PDB entry 8SNB | electron microscopy, 3.30 A resolution | chains 3T and ME of the 454 polymer chains in the assembly

Chain 3T:
Name: CFAP276
From: Strongylocentrotus purpuratus
Reference sequence: A0A7M7RBR2 (A0A7M7RBR2_STRPU); residue numbers follow UniProt; this construct covers 1-172
Chain sequence (172 residues; each row starts with the number of its first residue):
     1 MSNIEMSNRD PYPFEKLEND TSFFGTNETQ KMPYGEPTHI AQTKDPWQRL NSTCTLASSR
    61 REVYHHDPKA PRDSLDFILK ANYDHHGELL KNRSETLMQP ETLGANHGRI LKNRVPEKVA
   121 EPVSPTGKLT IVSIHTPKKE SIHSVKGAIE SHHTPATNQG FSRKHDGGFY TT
Unresolved in the structure: 1-6, 172

Chain ME:
Name: Tubulin alpha chain
From: Strongylocentrotus purpuratus
Reference sequence: A0A7M7RGW6 (A0A7M7RGW6_STRPU); numbering as in UniProt (aligned over 1-451)
Chain sequence (451 residues; each row starts with the number of its first residue):
     1 MRECISIHVG QAGVQIGNAC WELYCLEHGI QPDGQMPSDK TIGGGDDSFN TFFSETGAGK
    61 HVPRAVFVDL EPTVVDEVRT GTYRQLFHPE QLITGKEDAA NNYARGHYTI GKEIVDLVLD
   121 RIRKLADQCT GLQGFLIFHS FGGGTGSGFA SLLMERLSVD YGKKSKLEFA IYPAPQISTA
   181 VVEPYNTILT THTTLEHSDC AFMVDNEAIY DICRRNLDIE RPTYTNLNRL IAQIVSSITA
   241 SLRFDGALNV DLTEFQTNLV PYPRIHFPLA TYAPVISAEK AYHEQLSVAE ITNACFEPAN
   301 QMVKCDPRHG KYMACCMLYR GDVVPKDVNA AIATIKTKRT IQFVDWCPTG FKVGINYQPP
   361 TVVPGGDLAK VQRAVCMLSN TTAIAEAWAR LDHKFDLMYA KRAFVHWYVG EGMEEGEFSE
   421 AREDLAALEK DYEEVGVDSV EGEAEEEGEE Y
Unresolved in the structure: 438-451
Ion coordination: Mg2+: Glu71 (together with GTP)

Chain 3T / chain ME interface:
Pairs across the interface (89; chain 3T residue first):
  Tyr12(3T) - Asn329(ME)
  Tyr12(3T) - Ala333(ME)
  Pro13(3T) - Lys326(ME)
  Asn19(3T) - Thr337(ME)  hydrogen bond
  Asp20(3T) - Thr337(ME)
  Asp20(3T) - Lys338(ME)
  Asp20(3T) - Arg339(ME)  hydrogen bond (side chain-backbone)
  Thr21(3T) - Thr337(ME)
  Phe24(3T) - Arg339(ME)
  Asn27(3T) - Arg339(ME)
  Pro46(3T) - Glu434(ME)
  Trp47(3T) - Tyr262(ME)
  Trp47(3T) - Trp346(ME)
  Trp47(3T) - Val435(ME)  hydrogen bond (side chain-backbone)
  Trp47(3T) - Val437(ME)
  Arg49(3T) - Asp431(ME)  salt bridge
  Leu50(3T) - Tyr262(ME)  hydrophobic
  Leu50(3T) - Pro263(ME)
  Leu50(3T) - Ile265(ME)  hydrophobic
  Leu50(3T) - Asp431(ME)
  Leu50(3T) - Val435(ME)  hydrophobic
  Asn51(3T) - Tyr262(ME)
  Thr53(3T) - Pro263(ME)
  Thr53(3T) - Arg264(ME)
  Cys54(3T) - Pro263(ME)  hydrophobic
  Thr55(3T) - Leu195(ME)
  Thr55(3T) - Glu196(ME)
  Thr55(3T) - Pro263(ME)
  Thr55(3T) - Arg264(ME)
  Leu56(3T) - Glu196(ME)
  Leu56(3T) - His197(ME)
  Ala57(3T) - Glu196(ME)
  Ala57(3T) - Asp199(ME)
  Ser58(3T) - Pro263(ME)
  Arg60(3T) - Ser158(ME)  hydrogen bond
  Arg60(3T) - Val159(ME)
  Arg60(3T) - Gly162(ME)
  Arg60(3T) - Lys163(ME)  hydrogen bond (backbone-side chain)
  Arg60(3T) - His197(ME)
  Arg61(3T) - Gly162(ME)
  Arg61(3T) - Lys164(ME)  hydrogen bond (side chain-backbone)
  Arg61(3T) - Ser165(ME)
  Arg61(3T) - Gln256(ME)  hydrogen bond
  His65(3T) - Lys163(ME)  hydrogen bond (backbone-side chain)
  Ala70(3T) - Val159(ME)
  Ala70(3T) - Asp160(ME)
  Pro71(3T) - Arg123(ME)  hydrogen bond (backbone-side chain)
  Arg72(3T) - Arg123(ME)  hydrogen bond (backbone-side chain)
  Arg72(3T) - Asp127(ME)
  Asp73(3T) - Arg123(ME)
  Asp73(3T) - Asp127(ME)
  Ser74(3T) - Asp120(ME)  hydrogen bond
  Ser74(3T) - Arg123(ME)
  Ser74(3T) - Lys124(ME)
  Ser74(3T) - Asp127(ME)  hydrogen bond (backbone-side chain)
  Phe77(3T) - Asp116(ME)
  Phe77(3T) - Leu119(ME)  hydrophobic
  Phe77(3T) - Asp120(ME)
  Ile78(3T) - Asp120(ME)
  Arg93(3T) - Leu117(ME)
  Ser94(3T) - Glu113(ME)
  Ser94(3T) - Leu117(ME)
  Leu97(3T) - Asp116(ME)
  Leu97(3T) - Leu117(ME)  hydrophobic
  Leu97(3T) - Asp120(ME)
  Met98(3T) - Asp116(ME)
  Gln99(3T) - Asp116(ME)  hydrogen bond (backbone-side chain)
  Gln99(3T) - Arg156(ME)
  Glu101(3T) - Arg156(ME)  salt bridge
  Thr102(3T) - Lys112(ME)  hydrogen bond (backbone-side chain)
  Thr102(3T) - Val115(ME)
  Thr102(3T) - Asp116(ME)
  Thr102(3T) - Arg156(ME)
  Arg109(3T) - Val159(ME)  hydrogen bond (side chain-backbone)
  Arg109(3T) - Asp160(ME)  salt bridge
  Leu111(3T) - Glu155(ME)
  Leu111(3T) - Arg156(ME)
  Leu111(3T) - Val159(ME)  hydrophobic
  Leu111(3T) - His197(ME)  hydrogen bond (backbone-side chain)
  Lys112(3T) - Glu155(ME)  salt bridge
  Lys112(3T) - His192(ME)
  Lys112(3T) - Thr193(ME)
  Asn113(3T) - His192(ME)
  Asn113(3T) - Glu196(ME)  hydrogen bond
  Arg114(3T) - His192(ME)  hydrogen bond
  Arg114(3T) - Glu417(ME)  salt bridge
  Arg114(3T) - Glu420(ME)  salt bridge
  Arg114(3T) - Ala421(ME)
  Arg114(3T) - Asp424(ME)  salt bridge
Other interface residues (no listed pair), chain 3T (43 interface residues in all): Leu17, Glu62, Ile110
Other interface residues (no listed pair), chain ME (52 interface residues in all): Glu90, Ile114, Ser198, Thr253, His266, Ala330, Thr334

Summary:
The interface between chain 3T and chain ME involves 43 residues on one side and 52 on the other; the contacts
include 18 hydrogen bonds and 7 salt bridges. Polar pairs include Arg49(3T)-Asp431(ME), Glu101(3T)-Arg156(ME)
and Arg109(3T)-Asp160(ME).
Here chain 3T is CFAP276 and chain ME is Tubulin alpha chain, both from Strongylocentrotus purpuratus. Entry
8SNB (atomic model of sea urchin sperm doublet microtubule (48-nm periodicity)) was determined by electron
microscopy together with 8OU0 from the same study.
